PDB entry 6PXR | X-ray diffraction, 1.56 A resolution | chains L and H of the 3 polymer chains in the assembly

# Chain L
Molecule: gosuranemab Fab, light chain
Organism: Mus musculus
Reference sequence: A2NHM3 (A2NHM3_MOUSE); residues 103-219 carry their UniProt numbers (117 of 219 residues fall inside the UniProt entry; the rest is not from it)
Sequence (219 residues; row label = number of the first residue in the row):
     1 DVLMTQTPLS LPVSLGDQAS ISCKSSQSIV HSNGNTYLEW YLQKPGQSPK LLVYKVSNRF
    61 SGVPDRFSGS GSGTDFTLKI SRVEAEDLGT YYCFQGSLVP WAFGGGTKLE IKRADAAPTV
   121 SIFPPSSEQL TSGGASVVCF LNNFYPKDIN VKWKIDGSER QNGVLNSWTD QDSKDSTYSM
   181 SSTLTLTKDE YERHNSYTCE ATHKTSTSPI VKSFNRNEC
Not modelled in the structure: 219
Disulfides: Cys-23/Cys-93, Cys-139/Cys-199

# Chain H
Molecule: gosuranemab Fab, heavy chain
Organism: Mus musculus
Notes: antibody fragment or engineered binder
Sequence (224 residues; row label = number of the first residue in the row):
     1 EVHLVESGGA LVKPGGSLKL SCAASGFSFS KYGMSWVRQT PDKRLEWVAT ISSSGSRTYY
    61 PDSVKGQFTI SRDNAKNTLY LQMSSLKSED TAMYYCSISW DGAMDYWGQG TSVTVSSAKT
   121 TPPSVYPLAP GSAAQTNSMV TLGCLVKGYF PEPVTVTWNS GSLSSGVHTF PAVLQSDLYT
   181 LSSSVTVPSS TWPSETVTCN VAHPASSTKV DKKIVPRDCG CKPC
Not modelled in the structure: 1, 133-137, 219-224
Disulfides: Cys-22/Cys-96, Cys-144/Cys-199

# Interface between chain L and chain H
Pairs across the interface - 77 pairs, chain L then chain H:
  Glu-39(L) / Gly-102(H)
  Glu-39(L) / Ala-103(H)  hydrogen bond (side chain-backbone)
  Tyr-41(L) / Ala-103(H)
  Tyr-41(L) / Met-104(H)  hydrogen bond (side chain-backbone)
  Tyr-41(L) / Trp-107(H)
  Gln-43(L) / Gln-39(H)  hydrogen bond
  Gln-43(L) / Tyr-95(H)
  Ser-48(L) / Tyr-95(H)
  Ser-48(L) / Trp-107(H)
  Ser-48(L) / Gly-108(H)  hydrogen bond (side chain-backbone)
  Ser-48(L) / Gln-109(H)
  Pro-49(L) / Trp-107(H)
  Leu-51(L) / Met-104(H)
  Leu-51(L) / Asp-105(H)
  Tyr-54(L) / Asp-101(H)
  Phe-60(L) / Asp-101(H)
  Phe-60(L) / Asp-105(H)
  Phe-60(L) / Tyr-106(H)  hydrophobic
  Tyr-92(L) / Gln-39(H)  hydrogen bond
  Tyr-92(L) / Lys-43(H)  hydrogen bond (side chain-backbone)
  Tyr-92(L) / Leu-45(H)  hydrophobic
  Phe-94(L) / Ala-103(H)  hydrophobic
  Pro-100(L) / Trp-47(H)  hydrophobic
  Trp-101(L) / Ser-35(H)
  Trp-101(L) / Trp-47(H)
  Trp-101(L) / Thr-50(H)
  Trp-101(L) / Ala-103(H)  hydrophobic
  Trp-101(L) / Met-104(H)  hydrophobic
  Phe-103(L) / Val-37(H)  hydrophobic
  Phe-103(L) / Leu-45(H)
  Phe-103(L) / Met-104(H)  hydrophobic
  Ser-121(L) / Thr-141(H)
  Ile-122(L) / Pro-130(H)
  Ile-122(L) / Gly-131(H)  hydrogen bond (backbone-backbone)
  Phe-123(L) / Leu-128(H)
  Phe-123(L) / Ala-129(H)
  Phe-123(L) / Pro-130(H)
  Phe-123(L) / Thr-141(H)
  Pro-124(L) / Ala-129(H)
  Pro-124(L) / Gly-131(H)
  Pro-124(L) / Arg-217(H)
  Pro-125(L) / Arg-217(H)  hydrogen bond (backbone-side chain)
  Ser-126(L) / Tyr-126(H)
  Ser-126(L) / Pro-127(H)
  Ser-126(L) / Arg-217(H)
  Gln-129(L) / Tyr-126(H)
  Gln-129(L) / Lys-147(H)
  Ser-132(L) / Tyr-126(H)  hydrogen bond
  Ser-136(L) / Leu-145(H)
  Ser-136(L) / Lys-147(H)
  Val-138(L) / Leu-128(H)  hydrophobic
  Phe-140(L) / Leu-128(H)  hydrophobic
  Phe-140(L) / Thr-141(H)
  Phe-140(L) / Leu-142(H)
  Phe-140(L) / Phe-170(H)  hydrophobic
  Phe-140(L) / Ser-182(H)
  Phe-140(L) / Ser-183(H)
  Phe-140(L) / Ser-184(H)
  Asn-142(L) / Thr-141(H)
  Asn-142(L) / His-168(H)  hydrogen bond
  Asn-142(L) / Phe-170(H)
  Asn-142(L) / Ser-184(H)  hydrogen bond
  Leu-165(L) / Leu-174(H)
  Leu-165(L) / Gln-175(H)
  Asn-166(L) / Val-173(H)
  Ser-167(L) / Phe-170(H)
  Ser-167(L) / Pro-171(H)  hydrogen bond (side chain-backbone)
  Ser-167(L) / Val-173(H)
  Trp-168(L) / Pro-171(H)
  Thr-169(L) / Phe-170(H)
  Asp-170(L) / Lys-43(H)  salt bridge
  Ser-179(L) / His-168(H)
  Ser-179(L) / Phe-170(H)
  Met-180(L) / Phe-170(H)
  Ser-181(L) / Phe-170(H)
  Thr-185(L) / Gln-175(H)  hydrogen bond
  Ser-213(L) / Gly-131(H)
Interface residues without a listed pair, chain L (43 interface residues in all): Lys-50, Lys-108, Ser-127, Glu-128, Asn-143, Phe-214, Glu-218
Interface residues without a listed pair, chain H (43 interface residues in all): Glu-46, Pro-61, Gly-143, Thr-169, Lys-212, Asp-218

# Summary
Chain L and chain H each contribute 43 residues to their interface, with 13 hydrogen bonds and 1 salt bridge.
Among the polar pairs are Asp-170(L)/Lys-43(H), Glu-39(L)/Ala-103(H) and Tyr-41(L)/Met-104(H).
Here chain L is gosuranemab Fab, light chain and chain H is gosuranemab Fab, heavy chain, both from Mus
musculus. Entry 6PXR (Anti-TAU BIIB092 FAB with TAU peptide) was determined by X-ray diffraction.
